Entry 7LT3 (electron microscopy, 4.60 A resolution (low resolution: residue-level contacts below are approximate; hydrogen-bond / salt-bridge calls are withheld)); this record covers chains A and C of the 20 polymer chains in the assembly.

[Chain A]
Molecule: X-ray repair cross-complementing protein 6
Organism: Homo sapiens
Notes: EC 3.6.4.-, 4.2.99.-
Reference sequence: P12956 (XRCC6_HUMAN); residue numbers follow UniProt; this construct covers 1-609
Amino-acid sequence (609 residues; numbered 1 to 609; the number before each row is that of its first residue):
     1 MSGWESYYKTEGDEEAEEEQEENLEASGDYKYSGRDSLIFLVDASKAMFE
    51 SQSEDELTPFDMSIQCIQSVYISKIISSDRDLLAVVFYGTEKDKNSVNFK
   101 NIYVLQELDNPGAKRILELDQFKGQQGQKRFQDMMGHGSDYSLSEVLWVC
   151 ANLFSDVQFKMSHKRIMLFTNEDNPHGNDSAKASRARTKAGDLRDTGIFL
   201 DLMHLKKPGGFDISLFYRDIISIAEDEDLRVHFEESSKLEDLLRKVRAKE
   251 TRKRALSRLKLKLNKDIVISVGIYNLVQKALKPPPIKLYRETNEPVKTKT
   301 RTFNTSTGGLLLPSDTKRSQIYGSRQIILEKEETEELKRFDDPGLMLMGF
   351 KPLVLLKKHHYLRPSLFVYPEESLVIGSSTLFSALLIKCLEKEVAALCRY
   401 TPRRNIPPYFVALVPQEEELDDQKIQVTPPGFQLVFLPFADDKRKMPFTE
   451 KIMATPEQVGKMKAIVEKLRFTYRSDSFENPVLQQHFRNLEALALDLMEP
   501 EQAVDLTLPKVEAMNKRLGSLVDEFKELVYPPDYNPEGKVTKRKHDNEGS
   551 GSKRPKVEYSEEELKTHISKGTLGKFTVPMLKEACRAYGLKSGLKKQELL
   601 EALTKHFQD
Not modelled in the structure: 1-29, 223-230, 535-609
Swiss-Prot annotation at these positions:
  - region: Val578 to Glu583 (Interaction with BAX)
  - active site: Lys31 (Schiff-base intermediate with DNA)
  - modified residue: Ser2 (N-acetylserine), Ser6 (Phosphoserine), Ser27 (Phosphoserine), Lys31 (N6-acetyllysine), Ser51 (Phosphoserine), Ser306 (Phosphoserine), Lys317 (N6-acetyllysine), Lys331 (N6-acetyllysine), Lys338 (N6-acetyllysine), Thr455 (Phosphothreonine), Lys461 (N6-acetyllysine), Ser477 (Phosphoserine), Ser520 (Phosphoserine), Lys539 (N6-acetyllysine), Lys542 (N6-acetyllysine), Lys544 (N6-acetyllysine), Ser550 (Phosphoserine), Lys553 (N6-acetyllysine), Lys556 (N6-acetyllysine), Ser560 (Phosphoserine) and 1 more in UniProt
  - cross-link (Glycyl lysine isopeptide (Lys-Gly)): Lys287 (interchain with G-Cter in SUMO2), Lys317 (interchain with G-Cter in SUMO2), Lys556 (interchain with G-Cter in SUMO2)
  - mutagenesis: Lys31 (K31A: Diminishes the ability to form a Schiff base. Abolishes adduct formation; when associated with A-160 and A-164), Lys160 (K160A: Abolishes adduct formation; when associated with A-31 and A-160), Lys164 (K164A: Abolishes adduct formation; when associated with A-31 and A-164), Lys539 (K539Q: Complete loss of suppression of BAX-induced apoptosis; K539R: No effect on suppression of BAX-induced apoptosis), Lys542 (K542Q: Complete loss of suppression of BAX-induced apoptosis; K542R: No effect on suppression of BAX-induced apoptosis), Lys544 (K544R: No effect on suppression of BAX-induced apoptosis), Lys553 (K553Q: Partial loss of suppression of BAX-induced apoptosis; K553R: No effect on suppression of BAX-induced apoptosis), Lys556 (K556R: No effect on suppression of BAX-induced apoptosis), Lys570 (K570R: Loss of methylation; loss of anti-apoptotic activity; no effect on XRCC5 stabilization)

[Chain C]
Molecule: DNA-dependent protein kinase catalytic subunit
Organism: Homo sapiens
Notes: EC 2.7.11.1
Reference sequence: P78527 (PRKDC_HUMAN); residues 1-4128 here = UniProt positions 1-4128
Amino-acid sequence (4128 residues; row label = number of the first residue in the row):
     1 MAGSGAGVRCSLLRLQETLSAADRCGAALAGHQLIRGLGQECVLSSSPAV
    51 LALQTSLVFSRDFGLLVFVRKSLNSIEFRECREEILKFLCIFLEKMGQKI
   101 APYSVEIKNTCTSVYTKDRAAKCKIPALDLLIKLLQTFRSSRLMDEFKIG
   151 ELFSKFYGELALKKKIPDTVLEKVYELLGLLGEVHPSEMINNAENLFRAF
   201 LGELKTQMTSAVREPKLPVLAGCLKGLSSLLCNFTKSMEEDPQTSREIFN
   251 FVLKAIRPQIDLKRYAVPSAGLRLFALHASQFSTCLLDNYVSLFEVLLKW
   301 CAHTNVELKKAALSALESFLKQVSNMVAKNAEMHKNKLQYFMEQFYGIIR
   351 NVDSNNKELSIAIRGYGLFAGPCKVINAKDVDFMYVELIQRCKQMFLTQT
   401 DTGDDRVYQMPSFLQSVASVLLYLDTVPEVYTPVLEHLVVMQIDSFPQYS
   451 PKMQLVCCRAIVKVFLALAAKGPVLRNCISTVVHQGLIRICSKPVVLPKG
   501 PESESEDHRASGEVRTGKWKVPTYKDYVDLFRHLLSSDQMMDSILADEAF
   551 FSVNSSSESLNHLLYDEFVKSVLKIVEKLDLTLEIQTVGEQENGDEAPGV
   601 WMIPTSDPAANLHPAKPKDFSAFINLVEFCREILPEKQAEFFEPWVYSFS
   651 YELILQSTRLPLISGFYKLLSITVRNAKKIKYFEGVSPKSLKHSPEDPEK
   701 YSCFALFVKFGKEVAVKMKQYKDELLASCLTFLLSLPHNIIELDVRAYVP
   751 ALQMAFKLGLSYTPLAEVGLNALEEWSIYIDRHVMQPYYKDILPCLDGYL
   801 KTSALSDETKNNWEVSALSRAAQKGFNKVVLKHLKKTKNLSSNEAISLEE
   851 IRIRVVQMLGSLGGQINKNLLTVTSSDEMMKSYVAWDREKRLSFAVPFRE
   901 MKPVIFLDVFLPRVTELALTASDRQTKVAACELLHSMVMFMLGKATQMPE
   951 GGQGAPPMYQLYKRTFPVLLRLACDVDQVTRQLYEPLVMQLIHWFTNNKK
  1001 FESQDTVALLEAILDGIVDPVDSTLRDFCGRCIREFLKWSIKQITPQQQE
  1051 KSPVNTKSLFKRLYSLALHPNAFKRLGASLAFNNIYREFREEESLVEQFV
  1101 FEALVIYMESLALAHADEKSLGTIQQCCDAIDHLCRIIEKKHVSLNKAKK
  1151 RRLPRGFPPSASLCLLDLVKWLLAHCGRPQTECRHKSIELFYKFVPLLPG
  1201 NRSPNLWLKDVLKEEGVSFLINTFEGGGCGQPSGILAQPTLLYLRGPFSL
  1251 QATLCWLDLLLAALECYNTFIGERTVGALQVLGTEAQSSLLKAVAFFLES
  1301 IAMHDIIAAEKCFGTGAAGNRTSPQEGERYNYSKCTVVVRIMEFTTTLLN
  1351 TSPEGWKLLKKDLCNTHLMRVLVQTLCEPASIGFNIGDVQVMAHLPDVCV
  1401 NLMKALKMSPYKDILETHLREKITAQSIEELCAVNLYGPDAQVDRSRLAA
  1451 VVSACKQLHRAGLLHNILPSQSTDLHHSVGTELLSLVYKGIAPGDERQCL
  1501 PSLDLSCKQLASGLLELAFAFGGLCERLVSLLLNPAVLSTASLGSSQGSV
  1551 IHFSHGEYFYSLFSETINTELLKNLDLAVLELMQSSVDNTKMVSAVLNGM
  1601 LDQSFRERANQKHQGLKLATTILQHWKKCDSWWAKDSPLETKMAVLALLA
  1651 KILQIDSSVSFNTSHGSFPEVFTTYISLLADTKLDLHLKGQAVTLLPFFT
  1701 SLTGGSLEELRRVLEQLIVAHFPMQSREFPPGTPRFNNYVDCMKKFLDAL
  1751 ELSQSPMLLELMTEVLCREQQHVMEELFQSSFRRIARRGSCVTQVGLLES
  1801 VYEMFRKDDPRLSFTRQSFVDRSLLTLLWHCSLDALREFFSTIVVDAIDV
  1851 LKSRFTKLNESTFDTQITKKMGYYKILDVMYSRLPKDDVHAKESKINQVF
  1901 HGSCITEGNELTKTLIKLCYDAFTENMAGENQLLERRRLYHCAAYNCAIS
  1951 VICCVFNELKFYQGFLFSEKPEKNLLIFENLIDLKRRYNFPVEVEVPMER
  2001 KKKYIEIRKEAREAANGDSDGPSYMSSLSYLADSTLSEEMSQFDFSTGVQ
  2051 SYSYSSQDPRPATGRFRRREQRDPTVHDDVLELEMDELNRHECMAPLTAL
  2101 VKHMHRSLGPPQGEEDSVPRDLPSWMKFLHGKLGNPIVPLNIRLFLAKLV
  2151 INTEEVFRPYAKHWLSPLLQLAASENNGGEGIHYMVVEIVATILSWTGLA
  2201 TPTGVPKDEVLANRLLNFLMKHVFHPKRAVFRHNLEIIKTLVECWKDCLS
  2251 IPYRLIFEKFSGKDPNSKDNSVGIQLLGIVMANDLPPYDPQCGIQSSEYF
  2301 QALVNNMSFVRYKEVYAAAAEVLGLILRYVMERKNILEESLCELVAKQLK
  2351 QHQNTMEDKFIVCLNKVTKSFPPLADRFMNAVFFLLPKFHGVLKTLCLEV
  2401 VLCRVEGMTELYFQLKSKDFVQVMRHRDDERQKVCLDIIYKMMPKLKPVE
  2451 LRELLNPVVEFVSHPSTTCREQMYNILMWIHDNYRDPESETDNDSQEIFK
  2501 LAKDVLIQGLIDENPGLQLIIRNFWSHETRLPSNTLDRLLALNSLYSPKI
  2551 EVHFLSLATNFLLEMTSMSPDYPNPMFEHPLSECEFQEYTIDSDWRFRST
  2601 VLTPMFVETQASQGTLQTRTQEGSLSARWPVAGQIRATQQQHDFTLTQTA
  2651 DGRSSFDWLTGSSTDPLVDHTSPSSDSLLFAHKRSERLQRAPLKSVGPDF
  2701 GKKRLGLPGDEVDNKVKGAAGRTDLLRLRRRFMRDQEKLSLMYARKGVAE
  2751 QKREKEIKSELKMKQDAQVVLYRSYRHGDLPDIQIKHSSLITPLQAVAQR
  2801 DPIIAKQLFSSLFSGILKEMDKFKTLSEKNNITQKLLQDFNRFLNTTFSF
  2851 FPPFVSCIQDISCQHAALLSLDPAAVSAGCLASLQQPVGIRLLEEALLRL
  2901 LPAELPAKRVRGKARLPPDVLRWVELAKLYRSIGEYDVLRGIFTSEIGTK
  2951 QITQSALLAEARSDYSEAAKQYDEALNKQDWVDGEPTEAEKDFWELASLD
  3001 CYNHLAEWKSLEYCSTASIDSENPPDLNKIWSEPFYQETYLPYMIRSKLK
  3051 LLLQGEADQSLLTFIDKAMHGELQKAILELHYSQELSLLYLLQDDVDRAK
  3101 YYIQNGIQSFMQNYSSIDVLLHQSRLTKLQSVQALTEIQEFISFISKQGN
  3151 LSSQVPLKRLLNTWTNRYPDAKMDPMNIWDDIITNRCFFLSKIEEKLTPL
  3201 PEDNSMNVDQDGDPSDRMEVQEQEEDISSLIRSCKFSMKMKMIDSARKQN
  3251 NFSLAMKLLKELHKESKTRDDWLVSWVQSYCRLSHCRSRSQGCSEQVLTV
  3301 LKTVSLLDENNVSSYLSKNILAFRDQNILLGTTYRIIANALSSEPACLAE
  3351 IEEDKARRILELSGSSSEDSEKVIAGLYQRAFQHLSEAVQAAEEEAQPPS
  3401 WSCGPAAGVIDAYMTLADFCDQQLRKEEENASVIDSAELQAYPALVVEKM
  3451 LKALKLNSNEARLKFPRLLQIIERYPEETLSLMTKEISSVPCWQFISWIS
  3501 HMVALLDKDQAVAVQHSVEEITDNYPQAIVYPFIISSESYSFKDTSTGHK
  3551 NKEFVARIKSKLDQGGVIQDFINALDQLSNPELLFKDWSNDVRAELAKTP
  3601 VNKKNIEKMYERMYAALGDPKAPGLGAFRRKFIQTFGKEFDKHFGKGGSK
  3651 LLRMKLSDFNDITNMLLLKMNKDSKPPGNLKECSPWMSDFKVEFLRNELE
  3701 IPGQYDGRGKPLPEYHVRIAGFDERVTVMASLRRPKRIIIRGHDEREHPF
  3751 LVKGGEDLRQDQRVEQLFQVMNGILAQDSACSQRALQLRTYSVVPMTSRL
  3801 GLIEWLENTVTLKDLLLNTMSQEEKAAYLSDPRAPPCEYKDWLTKMSGKH
  3851 DVGAYMLMYKGANRTETVTSFRKRESKVPADLLKRAFVRMSTSPEAFLAL
  3901 RSHFASSHALICISHWILGIGDRHLNNFMVAMETGGVIGIDFGHAFGSAT
  3951 QFLPVPELMPFRLTRQFINLMLPMKETGLMYSIMVHALRAFRSDPGLLTN
  4001 TMDVFVKEPSFDWKNFEQKMLKKGGSWIQEINVAEKNWYPRQKICYAKRK
  4051 LAGANPAVITCDELLLGHEKAPAFRDYVAVARGSKDHNIRAQEPESGLSE
  4101 ETQVKCLMDQATDPNILGRTWEGWEPWM
Not modelled in the structure: 1-5, 498-521, 544-556, 586-608, 687-697, 806-813, 839-843, 1244-1248, 1312-1322, 1541-1548, 1993-2084, 2109-2118, 2606-2720, 2903-2914, 3200-3226, 3396-3405, 4008-4036
Swiss-Prot annotation at these positions:
  - region: Leu1503 to Leu1538 (Interaction with C1D), Glu2737 to Gln2765 (May split the end of the DNA molecule, with the two strands separating around the region), Val3728 to Arg3734 (G-loop), Gly3919 to Asn3927 (Catalytic loop), Gly3939 to Thr3964 (Activation loop)
  - site: Asp2020, Gly2021 (Cleavage)
  - modified residue: Lys117 (N6-acetyllysine), Ser511 (Phosphoserine), Ser687 (Phosphoserine), Lys828 (N6-acetyllysine), Ser841 (Phosphoserine), Ser893 (Phosphoserine), Ser1065 (Phosphoserine), Lys1209 (N6-acetyllysine), Lys1970 (N6-acetyllysine), Ser2056 (Phosphoserine), Lys2259 (N6-acetyllysine), Thr2535 (Phosphothreonine), Thr2609 (Phosphothreonine), Ser2612 (Phosphoserine), Thr2638 (Phosphothreonine), Thr2647 (Phosphothreonine), Ser2789 (Phosphoserine), Ser3205 (Phosphoserine), Lys3241 (N6-acetyllysine), Lys3260 (N6-acetyllysine) and 6 more in UniProt
  - natural variant: Lys263 (K263N: In a lung adenocarcinoma sample), Gly500 (G500S: In a metastatic melanoma sample), Arg1136 (R1136H: In a colorectal adenocarcinoma sample), Arg1447 (R1447M: In a lung squamous cell carcinoma sample), Ala1680 (A1680V: In a metastatic melanoma sample), Ser2810 (S2810N: In a metastatic melanoma sample), Gly2941 (G2941A: In a lung neuroendocrine carcinoma sample), Leu3062 (L3062R: In IMD26), Ala3574 (A3574V: In IMD26)
  - mutagenesis: Leu1510 (L1510P: Loss of interaction with C1D), Glu1516 to Leu1517 (Loss of interaction with C1D), Thr2609 (T2609A: Leads to radiation sensitivity and impaired DSB joining. Gives rise to reduced phosphorylation; when associated with A-2612), Ser2612 (S2612A: Reduced phosphorylation; when associated with A-2609), Thr2638 (T2638A: Alleviates phosphorylation, leaves a fully active enzyme with compromised cellular resistance to ionizing radiation without affecting DNA end joining; when associated with A-2647), Thr2647 (T2647A: Alleviates phosphorylation, leaves a fully active enzyme with compromised cellular resistance to ionizing radiation without affecting DNA end joining; when associated with A-2638)
Small-molecule neighbours: ADP (adenosine-5'-diphosphate): Met3729, Ser3731, Leu3732, Arg3733, Leu3751, Lys3753, Tyr3791, Glu3804, Trp3805, Leu3806, Thr3811, Asp3922, Asn3926, Asn3927, Met3929, Ile3940, Asp3941
From the paper describing this entry:
  - self-association interface (contacts with another copy of this molecule): Ser2569 to Glu2585
  - conformationally variable residues (order/disorder transition): Ile585 to Trp601, Gln2736 to Ala2767, Pro2902 to Ala2914, Glu4008 to Asn4037
  - post-translational modification sites: Ser2023, Ser2029, Ser2041, Ser2053, Ser2056, Thr2609, Ser2612, Thr2620, Ser2624, Thr2638, Thr2647 (citing earlier work)
  - binding site for the 31-nt DNA strand: Gln2736 to Ala2767

[Chain A / chain C interface]
Residue-residue contacts - 35 pairs, chain A then chain C:
  Tyr30(A) - Asn2354(C)
  Lys31(A) - Thr2355(C)
  Phe99(A) - Phe2413(C)
  Trp148(A) - Gln2414(C)
  Asn152(A) - Gln2414(C)
  Asn152(A) - Ser2417(C)
  Asn152(A) - Lys2418(C)
  Phe154(A) - Lys2388(C)
  Ser155(A) - Phe2384(C)
  Ser155(A) - Pro2387(C)
  Ser155(A) - Lys2388(C)
  Ser155(A) - Lys2418(C)
  Val157(A) - Lys2388(C)
  Gln158(A) - Leu29(C)
  Gln158(A) - His2390(C)
  Lys160(A) - Glu2357(C)
  Lys189(A) - Asn2380(C)
  Asp192(A) - Asn2380(C)
  Asp195(A) - Gln2353(C)
  Thr196(A) - Phe2384(C)
  Lys299(A) - Leu162(C)
  Thr300(A) - Lys163(C)
  Leu312(A) - Tyr157(C)
  Leu312(A) - Ala161(C)
  Leu312(A) - Ala199(C)
  Asp315(A) - Arg198(C)
  Glu332(A) - Thr209(C)
  Glu332(A) - Ser210(C)
  Glu332(A) - Ala211(C)
  Glu335(A) - Val212(C)
  Glu335(A) - Arg213(C)
  Glu336(A) - Ala211(C)
  Glu336(A) - Val212(C)
  Arg404(A) - Val212(C)
  Asn405(A) - Val212(C)
Also at the interface, not in a pair above, chain A (29 interface residues in all): Val97, Glu107, Gly197, Arg301, Pro313, Ser314
Also at the interface, not in a pair above, chain C (29 interface residues in all): Asp23, Leu160, Lys164, Gly202

[In short]
The chain A/chain C interface involves 29 residues from each chain. Bound to chain C: ADP. UniProt lists
active-site residue Lys31(A) and 9 mutagenesis sites on chain A; 7 mutagenesis sites on chain C. From the
paper: a binding site for the 31-nt DNA strand at Gln2736(C); modification sites Ser2023(C), Ser2029(C) and
Ser2041(C) among others.
Here chain A is X-ray repair cross-complementing protein 6 and chain C is DNA-dependent protein kinase
catalytic subunit, both from Homo sapiens. Entry 7LT3 (NHEJ Long-range synaptic complex) was determined by
electron microscopy, deposited together with 7LSY.
